2BEQ - chains A and D of the 6 polymer chains in the assembly; structure by X-ray diffraction, 1.60 A resolution.

[Chain A]
Name: Spike glycoprotein
UniProtKB: P59594 (SPIKE_CVHSA); residue numbers follow UniProt; this construct covers 914-949
Amino-acid sequence (38 residues; row label = number of the first residue in the row):
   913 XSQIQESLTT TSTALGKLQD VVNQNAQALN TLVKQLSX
Unresolved in the structure: 913
Construct notes: expression tag (913, 950)
Modified / non-standard residues: ACE (acetyl group) at position 913; NH2 (amino group) at position 950

[Chain D]
Name: Spike glycoprotein
UniProtKB: P59594 (SPIKE_CVHSA); residue numbers follow UniProt; this construct covers 1148-1193
Amino-acid sequence (48 residues; each row starts with the number of its first residue):
  1147 XLGDISGINA SVVNIQKEID RLNEVAKNLN ESLIDLQELG KYEQYIKX
Construct notes: expression tag (1147, 1194)
Modified / non-standard residues: ACE (acetyl group) at position 1147; NH2 (amino group) at position 1194
UniProt features mapped onto this chain:
  - glycosylation (N-linked (GlcNAc...) asparagine): Asn1155, Asn1176
  - natural variant: Leu1148 (L1148F: In strain: Isolate Frankfurt 1 and Isolate FRA), Lys1163 (K1163E: In strain: Isolate GD03 and Isolate SZ3)
Reported in the primary citation:
  - post-translational modification sites: Asn1155, Asn1176 (by similarity / conservation)

[Interface between chain A and chain D]
Residue-residue contacts - 36 pairs, chain A then chain D:
  Ser914(A) with Glu1177(D); Ser1178(D), hydrogen bond
  Gln915(A) with Val1171(D); Asn1174(D), hydrogen bond (side chain-backbone); Glu1177(D); Ser1178(D), hydrogen bond
  Ile916(A) with Leu1175(D), hydrophobic; Ser1178(D), hydrogen bond (backbone-side chain)
  Glu918(A) with Arg1167(D), salt bridge
  Ser919(A) with Leu1168(D)
  Thr922(A) with Glu1164(D); Leu1168(D)
  Thr923(A) with Leu1168(D)
  Thr925(A) with Glu1164(D)
  Ala926(A) with Ile1161(D); Glu1164(D)
  Lys929(A) with Val1159(D); Ile1161(D); Glu1164(D), salt bridge
  Leu930(A) with Ile1161(D), hydrophobic
  Val933(A) with Ser1157(D); Val1158(D); Val1159(D), hydrophobic
  Gln936(A) with Asn1155(D), hydrogen bond (side chain-backbone); Ala1156(D); Ser1157(D), hydrogen bond (side chain-backbone)
  Asn937(A) with Ala1156(D); Ser1157(D), hydrogen bond (side chain-backbone)
  Ala940(A) with Ile1154(D); Asn1155(D)
  Thr943(A) with Ile1154(D)
  Leu944(A) with Ile1151(D), hydrophobic; Ile1154(D), hydrophobic
  Gln947(A) with Asp1150(D), hydrogen bond (side chain-backbone); Ile1151(D)
  Leu948(A) with Leu1148(D), hydrophobic
Other interface residues (no listed pair), chain D (20 interface residues in all): Asn1160, Leu1179

[In short]
19 residues of chain A face 20 of chain D across their interface; the contacts include 8 hydrogen bonds and 2
salt bridges. Polar contacts include Glu918(A)-Arg1167(D), Lys929(A)-Glu1164(D) and Ser914(A)-Ser1178(D). The
paper reports modification sites Asn1155(D) and Asn1176(D).
Here chain A is Spike glycoprotein and chain D is Spike glycoprotein. Entry 2BEQ (Structure of a
Proteolytically Resistant Core from the Severe Acute Respiratory Syndrome Coronavirus S2 Fusion Protein) was
determined by X-ray diffraction (same publication as 2BEZ).
